Entry 8CMY (electron microscopy, 3.79 A resolution); this record covers chains E and G of the 16 polymer chains in the assembly.

# Chain E (and G)
Name: Ribulose bisphosphate carboxylase large chain
Notes: EC 4.1.1.39; chain G of this document is another copy of the same molecule, construct and numbering; everything in this record applies to it too
UniProtKB: A5CKD0 (A5CKD0_9CYAN); residues 1-470 here = UniProt positions 1-470
Sequence (470 residues; row label = number of the first residue in the row):
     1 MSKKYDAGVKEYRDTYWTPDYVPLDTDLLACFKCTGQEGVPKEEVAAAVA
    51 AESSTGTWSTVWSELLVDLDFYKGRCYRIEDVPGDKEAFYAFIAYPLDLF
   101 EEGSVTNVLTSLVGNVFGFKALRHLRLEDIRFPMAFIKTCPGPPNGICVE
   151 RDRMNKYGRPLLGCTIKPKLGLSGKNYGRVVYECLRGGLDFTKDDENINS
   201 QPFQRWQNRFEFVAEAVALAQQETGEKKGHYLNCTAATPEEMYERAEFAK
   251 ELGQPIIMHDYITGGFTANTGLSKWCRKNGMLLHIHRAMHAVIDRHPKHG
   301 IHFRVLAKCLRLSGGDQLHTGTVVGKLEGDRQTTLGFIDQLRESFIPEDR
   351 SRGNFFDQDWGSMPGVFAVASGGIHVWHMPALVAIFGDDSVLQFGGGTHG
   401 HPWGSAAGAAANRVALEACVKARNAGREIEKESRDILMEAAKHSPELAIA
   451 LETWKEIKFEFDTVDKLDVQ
Not modelled in the structure: 1-10, 329, 457-470

# How chain E and chain G interact
Pairs across the interface - 9 pairs, chain E then chain G:
  Val149(E) with Asn208(G)
  Asp152(E) with Lys175(G); Phe212(G)
  Arg153(E) with Asn208(G); Glu211(G), salt bridge
  Asn155(E) with Lys175(G), hydrogen bond
  Tyr157(E) with Lys175(G), hydrogen bond
  Arg277(E) with Arg205(G)
  Ser362(E) with Pro202(G)
Other interface residues (no listed pair), chain G (8 interface residues in all): Ser173, Gln207

# In short
7 residues of chain E and 8 residues of chain G are in contact; the contacts include 2 hydrogen bonds and 1
salt bridge. Among the polar pairs are Arg153(E)-Glu211(G), Asn155(E)-Lys175(G) and Tyr157(E)-Lys175(G).
Both chains are Ribulose bisphosphate carboxylase large chain. Entry 8CMY (Structure of the Cyanobium sp. PCC
7001) was determined by electron microscopy (same publication as 7YYO).
